3X1T - chains J and F of the 10 polymer chains in the assembly; structure by X-ray diffraction, 2.81 A resolution.

# Chain J
Molecule: 146-nt DNA strand
Sequence (146 nucleotides; numbered 147 to 292; the number before each row is that of its first residue):
   147 ATCAATATCC ACCTGCAGAT TCTACCAAAA GTGTATTTGG AAACTGCTCC ATCAAAAGGC
   207 ATGTTCAGCT GAATTCAGCT GAACATGCCT TTTGATGGAG CAGTTTCCAA ATACACTTTT
   267 GGTAGAATCT GCAGGTGGAT ATTGAT
Metal / ion sites: Mn2+ site 1: DG185, DG186; Mn2+ site 2 near DG217 (its only coordinating residue here); Mn2+ site 3 near DT232 (its only coordinating residue here); Mn2+ site 4 near DC247 (its only coordinating residue here); Mn2+ site 5 near DG280 (its only coordinating residue here)

# Chain F
Name: Histone H4
Organism: Homo sapiens
UniProtKB: P62805 (H4_HUMAN); residues 1-102 here correspond to UniProt positions 2-103 (UniProt number = residue number + 1)
Amino-acid sequence (102 residues; each row starts with the number of its first residue):
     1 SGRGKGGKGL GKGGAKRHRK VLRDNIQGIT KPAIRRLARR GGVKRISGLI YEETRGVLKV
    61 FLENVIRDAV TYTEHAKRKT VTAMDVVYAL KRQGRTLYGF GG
Unresolved in the structure: 1-15
UniProt features mapped onto this chain:
  - DNA-binding region: Lys16 to Lys20
  - modified residue: Ser1 (N-acetylserine), Arg3 (Asymmetric dimethylarginine), Lys5 (N6-(2-hydroxyisobutyryl)lysine), Lys8 (N6-(2-hydroxyisobutyryl)lysine), Lys12 (N6-(2-hydroxyisobutyryl)lysine), Lys16 (N6-(2-hydroxyisobutyryl)lysine), Lys20 (N6,N6,N6-trimethyllysine), Lys31 (N6-(2-hydroxyisobutyryl)lysine), Lys44 (N6-(2-hydroxyisobutyryl)lysine), Ser47 (Phosphoserine), Tyr51 (Phosphotyrosine), Lys59 (N6-(2-hydroxyisobutyryl)lysine), Lys77 (N6-(2-hydroxyisobutyryl)lysine), Lys79 (N6-(2-hydroxyisobutyryl)lysine), Thr80 (Phosphothreonine), Tyr88 (Phosphotyrosine), Lys91 (N6-(2-hydroxyisobutyryl)lysine)
  - cross-link (Glycyl lysine isopeptide (Lys-Gly)): Lys12 (interchain with G-Cter in SUMO2), Lys20 (interchain with G-Cter in SUMO2), Lys31 (interchain with G-Cter in SUMO2), Lys59 (interchain with G-Cter in SUMO2), Lys79 (interchain with G-Cter in SUMO2), Lys91 (interchain with G-Cter in SUMO2)

# Interface between chain J and chain F
Pairs across the interface - 7 pairs, chain J then chain F:
  DC199(J) with Arg17(F), salt bridge to the phosphate
  DA207(J) with Thr30(F), sugar contact; Pro32(F), phosphate contact; Arg36(F), salt bridge to the phosphate
  DT208(J) with Thr30(F), phosphate contact; Pro32(F), phosphate contact
  DT216(J) with Arg45(F), sugar contact
Interface residues without a listed pair, chain J (9 interface residues in all): DA187, DC196, DT198, DG214, DG217
Interface residues without a listed pair, chain F (9 interface residues in all): Arg19, Lys31, Lys77, Thr80

# Overview
Chain J and chain F each contribute 9 residues to their interface; the contacts include 2 salt bridges. Polar
pairs include DC199(J)-Arg17(F) and DA207(J)-Arg36(F). DG185(J) and DG186(J) coordinate Mn2+ site 1. From
UniProt: a DNA-binding region on chain F.
Chain J is a 146-nt DNA strand and chain F is Histone H4 (Homo sapiens); the structure, Crystal structure of
nucleosome core particle consisting of mouse testis specific histone variants H2aa and H2ba, was determined by
X-ray diffraction together with 3X1S, 3X1U and 3X1V from the same study.
